8F2B - chains A and R of the 7 polymer chains in the assembly; structure by electron microscopy, 2.00 A resolution.

== Chain A ==
Protein: Guanine nucleotide-binding protein G(s) subunit alpha isoforms short
Organism: Homo sapiens
UniProt: P63092 (GNAS2_HUMAN); numbering as in UniProt (aligned over 1-394)
Sequence (394 residues; row label = number of the first residue in the row):
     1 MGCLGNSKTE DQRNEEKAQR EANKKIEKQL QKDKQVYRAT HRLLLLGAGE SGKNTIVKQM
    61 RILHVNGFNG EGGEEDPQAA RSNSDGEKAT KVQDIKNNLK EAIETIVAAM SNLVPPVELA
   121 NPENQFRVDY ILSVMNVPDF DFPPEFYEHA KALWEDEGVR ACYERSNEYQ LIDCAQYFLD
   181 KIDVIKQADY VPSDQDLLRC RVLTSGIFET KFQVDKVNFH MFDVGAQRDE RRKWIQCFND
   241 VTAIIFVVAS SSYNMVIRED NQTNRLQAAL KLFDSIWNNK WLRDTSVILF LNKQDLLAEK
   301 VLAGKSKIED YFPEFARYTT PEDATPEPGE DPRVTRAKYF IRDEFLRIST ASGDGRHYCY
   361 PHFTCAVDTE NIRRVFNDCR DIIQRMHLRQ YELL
Disordered / not traced: 1-10, 61-203, 251-263
Differences from the reference sequence: engineered mutation Asn54 (Ser in P63092), Ala226 (Gly in P63092), Ala268 (Glu in P63092), Lys271 (Asn in P63092), Asp274 (Lys in P63092), Lys280 (Arg in P63092), Asp284 (Thr in P63092), Thr285 (Ile in P63092)

== Chain R ==
Protein: Calcitonin receptor
Organism: Homo sapiens
UniProt: P30988 (CALCR_HUMAN), isoform P30988-2; residues 25-474 here = UniProt positions 25-474
Sequence (501 residues; row label = number of the first residue in the row; numbers below 1 keep their minus sign (Met-7 is residue -7)):
    -7 MKTIIALSYI FCLVFADYKD DDDLEVLFQG PAAFSNQTYP TIEPKPFLYV VGRKKMMDAQ
    53 YKCYDRMQQL PAYQGEGPYC NRTWDGWLCW DDTPAGVLSY QFCPDYFPDF DPSEKVTKYC
   113 DEKGVWFKHP ENNRTWSNYT MCNAFTPEKL KNAYVLYYLA IVGHSLSIFT LVISLGIFVF
   173 FRSLGCQRVT LHKNMFLTYI LNSMIIIIHL VEVVPNGELV RRDPVSCKIL HFFHQYMMAC
   233 NYFWMLCEGI YLHTLIVVAV FTEKQRLRWY YLLGWGFPLV PTTIHAITRA VYFNDNCWLS
   293 VETHLLYIIH GPVMAALVVN FFFLLNIVRV LVTKMRETHE AESHMYLKAV KATMILVPLL
   353 GIQFVVFPWR PSNKMLGKIY DYVMHSLIHF QGFFVATIYC FCNNEVQTTV KRQWAQFKIQ
   413 WNQRWGRRPS NRSARAAAAA AEAGDIPIYI CHQELRNEPA NNQGEESAEI IPLNIIEQES
   473 SAPAGLEVLF QGPHHHHHHH H
Disordered / not traced: -7 to 40, 410-493
Cystine bridges: Cys55-Cys81, Cys72-Cys112, Cys95-Cys134, Cys219-Cys289
Covalently attached groups: N-acetylglucosamine (NAG) linked to Asn73, Asn125, Asn130
Differences from the reference sequence: expression tag (-7 to 24, 475-493); conflict Leu447 (Pro in P30988)
Small-molecule neighbours:
  - N-hexadecanoyl-L-glutamic acid (D6M): Tyr149, Tyr150, Ile153, Ser157, Ile160, Phe161, Val164, Ile199, Val203, Pro207
  - P42 ((2S)-2-{[(1R)-1-hydroxyhexadecyl]oxy}-3-{[(1R)-1-hydroxyoctadecyl]oxy}propyl 2-(trimethylammonio)ethyl phosphate): Lys143, Tyr146, Val147, Tyr150, Leu151, Val154, Leu158, Tyr374, Ser378, Phe382, Phe385, Phe386

== Interface between chain A and chain R ==
Contacting residue pairs (38; chain A residue first):
  Gln35(A) - Lys256(R)
  His41(A) - Phe253(R)
  Val217(A) - Phe253(R)  hydrophobic
  Tyr358(A) - Thr330(R)
  Phe376(A) - Phe253(R)  hydrophobic
  Arg380(A) - Val249(R)  hydrogen bond (side chain-backbone)
  Arg380(A) - Val250(R)
  Arg380(A) - Val252(R)
  Arg380(A) - Phe253(R)
  Asp381(A) - Lys326(R)  salt bridge
  Asp381(A) - Glu329(R)
  Ile383(A) - Val252(R)
  Gln384(A) - Ile248(R)  hydrogen bond (side chain-backbone)
  Gln384(A) - Val252(R)
  Gln384(A) - Val322(R)
  Gln384(A) - Lys326(R)  hydrogen bond
  Arg385(A) - Lys326(R)  hydrogen bond (side chain-backbone)
  Arg385(A) - Thr330(R)
  His387(A) - Leu247(R)
  His387(A) - Ile248(R)
  His387(A) - Val252(R)  hydrogen bond (side chain-backbone)
  His387(A) - Glu255(R)  salt bridge
  Leu388(A) - Ile248(R)  hydrophobic
  Tyr391(A) - Arg180(R)
  Tyr391(A) - Tyr243(R)
  Tyr391(A) - Leu244(R)  hydrophobic
  Tyr391(A) - Leu247(R)  hydrophobic
  Tyr391(A) - Ile347(R)
  Glu392(A) - Cys394(R)
  Glu392(A) - Asn395(R)
  Glu392(A) - Asn396(R)  hydrogen bond (side chain-backbone)
  Leu393(A) - Leu323(R)
  Leu393(A) - Ala344(R)
  Leu393(A) - Ile347(R)  hydrophobic
  Leu393(A) - Leu348(R)  hydrophobic
  Leu394(A) - Leu323(R)  hydrophobic
  Leu394(A) - Met327(R)  hydrophobic
  Leu394(A) - Lys340(R)
Other interface residues (no listed pair), chain A (22 interface residues in all): Arg38, Phe219, Asp323, Cys379, Met386, Gln390
Other interface residues (no listed pair), chain R (28 interface residues in all): His184, Ile319, His331, Tyr391

== Overview ==
22 residues of chain A face 28 of chain R across their interface; the contacts include 6 hydrogen bonds and 2
salt bridges. Polar contacts include Asp381(A)-Lys326(R), His387(A)-Glu255(R) and Arg380(A)-Val249(R). Ligands
of chain R: N-hexadecanoyl-L-glutamic acid and compound P42.
Chain A is Guanine nucleotide-binding protein G(s) subunit alpha isoforms short and chain R is Calcitonin
receptor, both from Homo sapiens; the structure, Amylin 3 Receptor in complex with Gs and Pramlintide analogue
peptide San45, was determined by electron microscopy (same publication as 8F0J, 8F0K and 8F2A).
